Entry 5UFJ (X-ray diffraction, 2.05 A resolution); this record covers chains B and D of the 4 polymer chains in the assembly.

== Chain B (and D) ==
Name: Hemoglobin subunit beta
Source organism: Homo sapiens
Notes: chain D of this document is another copy of the same molecule, construct and numbering; everything in this record applies to it too
Reference sequence: P68871 (HBB_HUMAN); residues 1-146 here correspond to UniProt positions 2-147 (UniProt number = residue number + 1)
Amino-acid sequence (146 residues; numbered 1 to 146; the number before each row is that of its first residue):
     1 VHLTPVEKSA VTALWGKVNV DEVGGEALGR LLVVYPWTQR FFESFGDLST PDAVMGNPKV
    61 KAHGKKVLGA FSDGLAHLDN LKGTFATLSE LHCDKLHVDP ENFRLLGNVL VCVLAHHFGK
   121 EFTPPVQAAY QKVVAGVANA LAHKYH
Construct notes: engineered mutation Val6 (Glu7 in P68871)
Metal / ion sites: heme Fe: His92 (together with carbon monoxide)
Ligand contacts: carbon monoxide / heme: Leu31, Thr38, Phe41, Phe42, Phe45, His63, Lys66, Val67, Ala70, Phe71, Phe85, Leu88, Leu91, His92, Leu96, Val98, Asn102, Phe103, Leu106, Val137, Leu141
UniProt features mapped onto this chain:
  - binding site ((2R)-2,3-bisphosphoglycerate): Val1, His2, Lys82, His143
  - binding site (heme b): His63, His92
  - site: Glu7, Lys8 (Microbial infection: Cleavage), Gly25, Glu26 (Microbial infection: Cleavage), Gly29, Arg30 (Microbial infection: Cleavage), Tyr35, Pro36 (Microbial infection: Cleavage), Trp37, Thr38 (Microbial infection: Cleavage), Phe45, Gly46 (Microbial infection: Cleavage), Asp52, Ala53 (Microbial infection: Cleavage), Gly56, Asn57 (Microbial infection: Cleavage), Lys59 (Not glycated), Phe71, Ser72 (Microbial infection: Cleavage), Gly74, Leu75 (Microbial infection: Cleavage), Lys82 (Not glycated), Thr84, Phe85 (Microbial infection: Cleavage), His92, Cys93 (Microbial infection: Cleavage), Lys95 (Not glycated), Arg104, Leu105 (Microbial infection: Cleavage), Leu110, Val111 (Microbial infection: Cleavage), Gly119, Lys120 (Microbial infection: Cleavage), Phe122, Thr123 (Microbial infection: Cleavage), Ala128, Ala129 (Microbial infection: Cleavage) and 2 more in UniProt
  - modified residue: Val1 (N-acetylvaline), Ser9 (Phosphoserine), Thr12 (Phosphothreonine), Ser44 (Phosphoserine), Thr50 (Phosphothreonine), Lys59 (N6-acetyllysine), Lys82 (N6-acetyllysine), Thr87 (Phosphothreonine), Cys93 (S-nitrosocysteine), Lys144 (N6-acetyllysine)
  - glycosylation: Val1 (N-linked (Glc) (glycation) valine), Lys8 (N-linked (Glc) (glycation) lysine), Lys17 (N-linked (Glc) (glycation) lysine), Lys66 (N-linked (Glc) (glycation) lysine), Lys120 (N-linked (Glc) (glycation) lysine), Lys144 (N-linked (Glc) (glycation) lysine)

== How chain B and chain D interact ==
Pairs across the interface (5):
  Lys82(B) with His146(D)
  Asn139(B) with Tyr145(D), hydrogen bond (side chain-backbone)
  His146(B) with Asn139(D), hydrogen bond; His143(D), hydrogen bond; His146(D), hydrogen bond
Other interface residues (no listed pair), chain B (4 interface residues in all): Tyr145
Other interface residues (no listed pair), chain D (5 interface residues in all): Lys82

== Summary ==
4 residues of chain B and 5 residues of chain D are in contact; the contacts include 4 hydrogen bonds. Among
the polar pairs are Asn139(B)-Tyr145(D), His146(B)-Asn139(D) and His146(B)-His143(D). Chain B binds carbon
monoxide / heme.
Chain B and chain D are both Hemoglobin subunit beta (Homo sapiens); the structure, Crystal Structure of
Carbonmonoxy Hemoglobin S (Liganded Sickle Cell Hemoglobin) Complexed with GBT Compound 6, was determined by
X-ray diffraction (same publication as 5U3I).
